8VQI - chains B and D of the 4 polymer chains in the assembly; structure by electron microscopy, 3.13 A resolution.

# Chain B (and D)
Name: Light-independent protochlorophyllide reductase subunit B
From: Cereibacter sphaeroides
Notes: EC 1.3.7.7; chain D of this document is another copy of the same molecule, construct and numbering; everything in this record applies to it too
UniProtKB: B9KK25 (BCHB_CERSK); residue numbers follow UniProt; this construct covers 1-536
Sequence (536 residues; row label = number of the first residue in the row):
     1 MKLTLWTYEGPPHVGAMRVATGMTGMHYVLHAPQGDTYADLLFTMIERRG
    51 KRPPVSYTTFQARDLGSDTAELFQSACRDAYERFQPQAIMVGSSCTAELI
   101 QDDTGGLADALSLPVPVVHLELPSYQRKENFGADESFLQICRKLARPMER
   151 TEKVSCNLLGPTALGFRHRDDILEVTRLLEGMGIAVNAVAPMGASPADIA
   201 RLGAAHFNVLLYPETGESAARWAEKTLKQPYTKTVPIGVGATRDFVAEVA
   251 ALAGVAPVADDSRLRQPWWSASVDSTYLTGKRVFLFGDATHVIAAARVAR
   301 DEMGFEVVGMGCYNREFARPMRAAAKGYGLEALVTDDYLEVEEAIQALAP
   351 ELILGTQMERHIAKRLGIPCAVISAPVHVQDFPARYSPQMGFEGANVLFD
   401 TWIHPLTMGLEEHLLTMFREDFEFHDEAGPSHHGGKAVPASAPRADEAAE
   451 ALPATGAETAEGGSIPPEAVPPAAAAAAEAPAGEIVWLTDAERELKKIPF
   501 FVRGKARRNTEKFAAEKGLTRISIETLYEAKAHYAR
Unresolved in the structure: 420-536 (chain D: 421-536)
UniProt features mapped onto this chain:
  - active site: D274 (Proton donor)
  - binding site ([4Fe-4S] cluster): D36
  - binding site (substrate): G409, L410
Bound ions: 4Fe-4S cluster Fe near D36 (its only coordinating residue here)
Small-molecule neighbours:
  - Protochlorophyllide (PMR): Y38, L41, L42, M45, I46, V379
  - 4Fe-4S cluster (SF4): P33, Q34, G35, D36, T96
What the authors report for this chain:
  - catalytic residues: D274 (citing earlier work)

# How chain B and chain D interact
Residue-residue contacts (56; chain B residue first):
  M45(B) with D274(D)
  R48(B) with W268(D), hydrogen bond (backbone-side chain); W269(D); D274(D), salt bridge
  R49(B) with W268(D)
  G50(B) with W268(D)
  R169(B) with R265(D)
  L173(B) with R263(D)
  R263(B) with L173(D)
  R265(B) with R169(D); A384(D), hydrogen bond (side chain-backbone)
  W268(B) with R48(D), hydrogen bond (side chain-backbone); R49(D); G50(D)
  W269(B) with R48(D); F382(D); P383(D); A384(D)
  S272(B) with R48(D), hydrogen bond
  V273(B) with M45(D), hydrophobic
  D274(B) with R48(D), salt bridge; V379(D)
  R360(B) with E411(D), salt bridge
  H361(B) with E411(D), salt bridge; L415(D)
  V379(B) with D274(D)
  Q380(B) with T407(D); E411(D), hydrogen bond
  F382(B) with W269(D)
  P383(B) with W269(D); D400(D)
  A384(B) with R265(D), hydrogen bond (backbone-side chain); W269(D); N396(D); F399(D), hydrophobic; D400(D), hydrogen bond (backbone-side chain)
  R385(B) with R385(D); Y386(D), hydrogen bond (side chain-backbone); S387(D), hydrogen bond; N396(D); V397(D); D400(D), hydrogen bond (backbone-side chain)
  Y386(B) with R385(D), hydrogen bond (backbone-side chain); E393(D), hydrogen bond (backbone-side chain)
  S387(B) with R385(D), hydrogen bond
  E393(B) with R385(D); Y386(D), hydrogen bond (side chain-backbone)
  N396(B) with A384(D); R385(D)
  V397(B) with R385(D)
  D400(B) with P383(D); R385(D)
  E411(B) with H361(D), salt bridge; K364(D); Q380(D), hydrogen bond
  L415(B) with H361(D)
Also at the interface, not in a pair above, chain B (34 interface residues in all): D170, K364, F399, T401, T407
Also at the interface, not in a pair above, chain D (34 interface residues in all): S272, V273, S275, T401, M408

# In short
Chain B and chain D each contribute 34 residues to their interface, with 15 hydrogen bonds and 5 salt bridges.
Polar pairs include R48(B)-D274(D), R360(B)-E411(D) and H361(B)-E411(D). Ligands of chain B: 4Fe-4S cluster
and Protochlorophyllide. The paper reports the catalytic residue D274(B).
Both chains are Light-independent protochlorophyllide reductase subunit B (Cereibacter sphaeroides). Entry
8VQI (CryoEM structure of BchN-BchB electron acceptor component protein of DPOR with Pchlide) was determined
by electron microscopy, deposited together with 9BUO, 9E7H, 9EFU, 8VQH and 8VQJ.
